PDB entry 6D0U | X-ray diffraction, 3.25 A resolution | chains A and E of the 3 polymer chains in the assembly

Chain A:
Molecule: Hemagglutinin
From: Influenza A virus
UniProt: Q91MA7 (HEMA_I68A4); residues 43-309 here correspond to UniProt positions 59-325 (UniProt number = residue number + 16)
Chain sequence (274 residues; row label = number of the first residue in the row):
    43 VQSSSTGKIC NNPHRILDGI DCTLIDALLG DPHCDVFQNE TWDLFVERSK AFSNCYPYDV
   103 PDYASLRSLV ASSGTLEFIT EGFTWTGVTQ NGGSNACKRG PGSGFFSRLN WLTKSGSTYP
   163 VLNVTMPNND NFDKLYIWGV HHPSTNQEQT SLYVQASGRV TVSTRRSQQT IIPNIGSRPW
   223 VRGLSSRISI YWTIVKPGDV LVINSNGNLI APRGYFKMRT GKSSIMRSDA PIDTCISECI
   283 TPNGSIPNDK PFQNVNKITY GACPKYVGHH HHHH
Unresolved in the structure: 310-316
Construct notes: expression tag (310-316)
Cystine bridges: Cys52-Cys277, Cys64-Cys76, Cys97-Cys139, Cys281-Cys305
Curated features (UniProtKB/Swiss-Prot):
  - glycosylation (N-linked (GlcNAc...) asparagine): Asn81, Asn165, Asn285

Chain E:
Molecule: Antibody C05 V110P/A117E mutant, heavy chain
From: Homo sapiens
Notes: antibody fragment or engineered binder
Chain sequence (247 residues; each row starts with the number of its first residue; a row labelled like 27A-27E holds insertion residues (27A, then the next letters in order)):
     1 QVQLQESGGG LVQPGESLRL SCVGSGS
27A-27E SFGES
    28 TLSYYAVSWV RQAPGKGLEW LSIIN
   52A A
    53 GGGDIDYADS VEGRFTISRD NSKETLYLQM
82A-82C TNL
    83 RVEDTGVYYC AKHMSMQQ
100A-100P VPSAGWEREDLVGDAF
   101 DVWGQGTMVT VSSASTKGPS VFPLAPSSKS TSGGTAALGC LVKDYFPEPV TVSWNSGALT
   161 SGVHTFPAVL QSSGLYSLSS VVTVPSSSLG TQTYICNVNH KPSNTKVDKR VEPKSCHHHH
   221 HH
Unresolved in the structure: 1, 215-222
Cystine bridges: Cys22-Cys92, Cys140-Cys196

Interface between chain A and chain E:
Residue-residue contacts - 28 pairs, chain A then chain E:
  Tyr98(A) - Ala100D(E)  hydrogen bond (side chain-backbone)
  Tyr98(A) - Gly100E(E)
  Thr131(A) - Arg100H(E)
  Asn133(A) - Glu100I(E)
  Gly134(A) - Trp100F(E)
  Gly135(A) - Gly100E(E)
  Gly135(A) - Trp100F(E)
  Gly135(A) - Glu100G(E)  hydrogen bond (backbone-backbone)
  Ser136(A) - Gly100E(E)  hydrogen bond (side chain-backbone)
  Ser145(A) - Glu100G(E)
  Ser145(A) - Glu100I(E)
  Trp153(A) - Trp100F(E)  hydrophobic
  Thr155(A) - Trp100F(E)
  Lys156(A) - Phe27B(E)
  Lys156(A) - Met98(E)
  Gln189(A) - Glu27D(E)  hydrogen bond (side chain-backbone)
  Gln189(A) - Tyr31(E)  hydrogen bond
  Glu190(A) - Ser100C(E)  hydrogen bond
  Glu190(A) - Ala100D(E)
  Thr192(A) - Gly27C(E)
  Ser193(A) - Tyr31(E)
  Ser193(A) - Met98(E)
  Ser193(A) - Val100A(E)
  Leu194(A) - Val100A(E)  hydrophobic
  Leu194(A) - Ala100D(E)  hydrophobic
  Leu194(A) - Trp100F(E)  hydrophobic
  Leu226(A) - Ala100D(E)
  Leu226(A) - Gly100E(E)
Also at the interface, not in a pair above, chain A (20 interface residues in all): Asn137, Gly146, Ser186, Ser228

In short:
20 residues of chain A and 13 residues of chain E are in contact; the contacts include 6 hydrogen bonds. Among
the polar pairs are Tyr98(A)-Ala100D(E), Ser136(A)-Gly100E(E) and Gln189(A)-Glu27D(E).
Chain A is Hemagglutinin (Influenza A virus) and chain E is Antibody C05 V110P/A117E mutant, heavy chain (Homo
sapiens); the structure, Crystal structure of C05 V110P/A117E mutant bound to H3 influenza hemagglutinin, HA1
subunit, was determined by X-ray diffraction.
